PDB entry 8K34 | electron microscopy, 2.81 A resolution | chains A and B of the 3 polymer chains in the assembly

Chain A:
Molecule: TIR domain-containing protein
Source organism: Thermoflavifilum thermophilum
UniProt: A0A1I7NFG5 (A0A1I7NFG5_9BACT); numbering as in UniProt (aligned over 1-450)
Sequence (450 residues; each row starts with the number of its first residue):
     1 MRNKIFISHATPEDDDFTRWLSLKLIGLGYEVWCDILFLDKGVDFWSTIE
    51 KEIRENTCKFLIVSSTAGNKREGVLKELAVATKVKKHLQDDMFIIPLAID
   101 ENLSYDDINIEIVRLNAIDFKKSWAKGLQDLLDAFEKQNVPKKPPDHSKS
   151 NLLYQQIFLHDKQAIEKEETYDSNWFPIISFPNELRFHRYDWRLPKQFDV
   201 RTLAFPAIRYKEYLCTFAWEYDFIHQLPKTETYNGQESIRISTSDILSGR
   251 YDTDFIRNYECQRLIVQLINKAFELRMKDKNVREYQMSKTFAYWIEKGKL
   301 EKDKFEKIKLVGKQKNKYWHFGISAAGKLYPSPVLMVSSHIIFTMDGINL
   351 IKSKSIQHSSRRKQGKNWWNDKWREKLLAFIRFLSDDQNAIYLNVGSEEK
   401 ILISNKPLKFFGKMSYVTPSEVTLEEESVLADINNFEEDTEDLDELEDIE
Disordered / not traced: 1, 42-44, 116-117, 169-170, 331, 439-450
What the authors report for this chain:
  - mutagenesis - G42P, D44A, E50A, R54A, E77A, R114A: abolished catalytic activity
  - catalytic residues: Glu77 (proposed by the authors, not directly observed)

Chain B:
Molecule: Piwi domain-containing protein
Source organism: Thermoflavifilum thermophilum
UniProt: A0A1I7NFD7 (A0A1I7NFD7_9BACT); residues 1-507 here = UniProt positions 1-507
Sequence (507 residues; each row starts with the number of its first residue):
     1 MKELIYIEEPSILFAHGQKCTDPRDGLALFGPLNQIYGIKSGVVGTQKGL
    51 QIFKSYLDKIQKPIYNHNNITRPMFPGFEAVFGCKWESQNIVFKEITDEE
   101 IRRYLFNASTHKRTYDLVTLFNDKIITANKNDEERVDVWFVIVPEEIYKY
   151 CRPNSVLPNELVQTKSLISKSKAKSFRYTPTLFEEFNKKLKEVEKEAKTY
   201 NYDAQFHDQLKARLLEHTIPTQILRESTLAWRDFKNTFGAPIRDFSKIEG
   251 HLAWTISTAAYYKAGGKPWKLGDIRPGVCYLGLVYKKIEKSKNPQNACCA
   301 AQMFLDNGDGTVFKGEVGPWYNPEKGEYHLKPKEAKALLTQALESYKEQN
   351 KSYPKEVFIHARTRFNDEEWNAFNEVTPKNTNLVGVTITKSKPLKLYKTE
   401 GAFPIMRGNAYIVDEKKAFLWTLGFVPKLQSTLSMEVPNPIFIEINKGEA
   451 EIQQVLKDILALTKLNYNACIYADGEPVTLRFANKIGEILTASTEIKTPP
   501 LAFKYYI
Disordered / not traced: 1-2, 98-113, 152-205, 500
Ion coordination: Mg2+: Asn468, Ile507 (shared with 2 residues of chain C)
What the authors report for this chain:
  - mutagenesis - R135A, D137A: decreased catalytic activity

Interface between chain A and chain B:
Pairs across the interface (118):
  Asp16(A) - Tyr65(B)
  Asp16(A) - Asn69(B)  hydrogen bond
  Asp16(A) - Met74(B)
  Arg19(A) - Asp25(B)  salt bridge
  Arg19(A) - Leu29(B)
  Trp20(A) - Ala28(B)
  Trp20(A) - Pro76(B)
  Trp20(A) - Ala80(B)  hydrophobic
  Leu23(A) - Leu29(B)  hydrophobic
  Lys24(A) - Ala28(B)
  Lys24(A) - Leu29(B)
  Lys24(A) - Ala80(B)  hydrogen bond (side chain-backbone)
  Lys122(A) - Gln61(B)
  Lys122(A) - Lys62(B)
  Ser123(A) - Gln61(B)
  Trp124(A) - Pro63(B)
  Trp124(A) - Tyr65(B)
  Trp124(A) - Pro76(B)
  Ala125(A) - Glu79(B)
  Ala125(A) - Ala80(B)
  His147(A) - His16(B)  hydrogen bond
  His147(A) - Gln18(B)
  His147(A) - Phe30(B)
  Ser148(A) - Gln18(B)
  Asn151(A) - Gln18(B)
  Asn151(A) - Lys19(B)  hydrogen bond (side chain-backbone)
  Asn151(A) - Phe30(B)
  Tyr154(A) - Asp25(B)  hydrogen bond
  Tyr154(A) - Leu29(B)  hydrophobic
  Tyr154(A) - Lys428(B)
  Gln155(A) - Lys19(B)
  Leu159(A) - Lys428(B)
  Asp161(A) - Gln430(B)  hydrogen bond (backbone-side chain)
  Lys162(A) - Ile70(B)
  Lys162(A) - Pro427(B)
  Lys162(A) - Lys428(B)  hydrogen bond (backbone-backbone)
  Lys162(A) - Gln430(B)
  Gln163(A) - Pro427(B)
  Tyr171(A) - Leu396(B)  hydrophobic
  Tyr171(A) - Tyr397(B)
  Tyr171(A) - Lys398(B)
  Tyr171(A) - Ile405(B)  hydrophobic
  Tyr171(A) - Asn409(B)
  Asp172(A) - Lys395(B)
  Asp172(A) - Leu396(B)
  Asp172(A) - Tyr397(B)  hydrogen bond (backbone-backbone)
  Ser173(A) - Leu394(B)
  Ser173(A) - Lys395(B)
  Ser173(A) - Leu396(B)
  Ser173(A) - Tyr397(B)
  Asn174(A) - Pro393(B)  hydrogen bond (side chain-backbone)
  Asn174(A) - Leu394(B)
  Asn174(A) - Lys395(B)  hydrogen bond (side chain-backbone)
  Trp175(A) - Pro393(B)
  Trp175(A) - Leu394(B)  hydrophobic
  Trp175(A) - Phe419(B)  hydrophobic
  Tyr330(A) - Asp414(B)  hydrogen bond
  Met336(A) - Lys392(B)
  Met336(A) - Pro393(B)
  Ser338(A) - Pro393(B)
  Arg361(A) - Glu436(B)  salt bridge
  Gly365(A) - Glu436(B)
  Trp368(A) - Glu436(B)
  Trp369(A) - Ala402(B)
  Trp369(A) - Pro404(B)
  Asn370(A) - Tyr397(B)
  Asn370(A) - Lys398(B)  hydrogen bond (side chain-backbone)
  Asn370(A) - Glu400(B)
  Asn370(A) - Gly401(B)  hydrogen bond (side chain-backbone)
  Asn370(A) - Ala402(B)  hydrogen bond (backbone-backbone)
  Asn370(A) - Phe403(B)  hydrogen bond (side chain-backbone)
  Asn370(A) - Pro404(B)
  Asp371(A) - Thr399(B)
  Asp371(A) - Glu400(B)
  Asp371(A) - Gly401(B)  hydrogen bond (side chain-backbone)
  Asp371(A) - Ala402(B)
  Trp373(A) - Tyr397(B)  hydrophobic
  Trp373(A) - Glu436(B)
  Trp373(A) - Val437(B)
  Arg374(A) - Tyr397(B)
  Arg374(A) - Lys398(B)
  Arg374(A) - Thr399(B)  hydrogen bond (side chain-backbone)
  Leu377(A) - Tyr397(B)
  Phe410(A) - Glu3(B)
  Phe410(A) - Leu4(B)  hydrophobic
  Phe410(A) - Leu396(B)  hydrophobic
  Phe410(A) - Tyr411(B)  hydrophobic
  Phe411(A) - Glu3(B)
  Phe411(A) - Leu4(B)  hydrogen bond (backbone-backbone)
  Lys413(A) - Glu3(B)  salt bridge
  Met414(A) - Tyr6(B)  hydrophobic
  Met414(A) - Met406(B)
  Met414(A) - Asn409(B)
  Ser415(A) - Lys398(B)
  Ser415(A) - Met406(B)
  Tyr416(A) - Phe403(B)  hydrogen bond (side chain-backbone)
  Tyr416(A) - Pro404(B)  hydrogen bond (side chain-backbone)
  Tyr416(A) - Met406(B)  hydrophobic
  Tyr416(A) - Phe425(B)  hydrophobic
  Thr418(A) - Glu400(B)  hydrogen bond
  Thr418(A) - Phe403(B)
  Pro419(A) - Phe403(B)
  Pro419(A) - Phe425(B)  hydrophobic
  Pro419(A) - Gln430(B)
  Ser420(A) - Phe403(B)
  Thr423(A) - Gln430(B)
  Leu424(A) - Ala402(B)
  Leu424(A) - Phe403(B)  hydrophobic
  Glu426(A) - Asn68(B)  hydrogen bond
  Glu427(A) - Ser431(B)  hydrogen bond
  Glu427(A) - Thr432(B)  hydrogen bond (side chain-backbone)
  Leu430(A) - His67(B)
  Leu430(A) - Lys247(B)
  Ala431(A) - Met435(B)  hydrophobic
  Ile433(A) - Lys247(B)
  Asn434(A) - Ile248(B)
  Glu437(A) - Arg243(B)
  Glu437(A) - Asp244(B)
Interface residues without a listed pair, chain A (65 interface residues in all): Glu101, Lys121, Lys126, Ser150, Ala164, Lys167, Ala326, Ser339, Lys366, Gly412, Val417, Glu421
Interface residues without a listed pair, chain B (58 interface residues in all): Cys20, Lys85, Val413, Lys417

Overview:
Chain A and chain B form an interface of 65 and 58 residues respectively; the contacts include 24 hydrogen
bonds and 3 salt bridges. Polar contacts include Arg19(A)-Asp25(B), Arg361(A)-Glu436(B) and Lys413(A)-Glu3(B).
From the paper: the catalytic residue Glu77(A); G42P, D44A and E50A of chain A, among others, abolish
catalytic activity; 8 substitutions were tested in all.
Here chain A is TIR domain-containing protein and chain B is Piwi domain-containing protein, both from
Thermoflavifilum thermophilum. Entry 8K34 (Cryo-EM structure of SPARTA gRNA binary complex) was determined by
electron microscopy together with 8IFK, 8IFL and 8IFM from the same study.
